PDB entry 6ZCV | X-ray diffraction, 1.70 A resolution | chain A

== Chain A ==
Name: Quinoprotein ethanol dehydrogenase
From: Pseudomonas putida KT2440
Notes: EC 1.1.2.8
UniProt: Q88JH0 (Q88JH0_PSEPK); residue numbers follow UniProt; this construct covers 1-595
Chain sequence (601 residues; row label = number of the first residue in the row):
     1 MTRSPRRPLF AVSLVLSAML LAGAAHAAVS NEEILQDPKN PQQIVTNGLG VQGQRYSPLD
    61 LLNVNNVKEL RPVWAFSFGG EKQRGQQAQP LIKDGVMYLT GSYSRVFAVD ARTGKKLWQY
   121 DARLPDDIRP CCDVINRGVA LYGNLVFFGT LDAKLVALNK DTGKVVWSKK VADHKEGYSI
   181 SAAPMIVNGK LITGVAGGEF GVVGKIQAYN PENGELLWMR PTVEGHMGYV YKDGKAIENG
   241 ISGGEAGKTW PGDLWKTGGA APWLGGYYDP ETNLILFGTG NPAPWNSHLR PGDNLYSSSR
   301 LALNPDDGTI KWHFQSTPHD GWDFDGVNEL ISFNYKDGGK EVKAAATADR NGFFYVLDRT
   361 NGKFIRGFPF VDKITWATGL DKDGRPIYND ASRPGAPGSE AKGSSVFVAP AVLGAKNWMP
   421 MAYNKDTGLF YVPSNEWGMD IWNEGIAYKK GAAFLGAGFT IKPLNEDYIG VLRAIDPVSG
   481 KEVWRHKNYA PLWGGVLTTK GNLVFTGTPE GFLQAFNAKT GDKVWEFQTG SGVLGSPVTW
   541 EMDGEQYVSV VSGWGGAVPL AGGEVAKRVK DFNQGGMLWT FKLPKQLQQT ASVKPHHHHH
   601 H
Disordered / not traced: 1-27, 590-601
Differences from the reference sequence: engineered mutation Val412 (Phe in Q88JH0), Ala561 (Trp in Q88JH0); expression tag (596-601)
Disulfide bonds: Cys131-Cys132
UniProt features mapped onto this chain:
  - active site: Asp323 (Proton acceptor)
  - binding site (pyrroloquinoline quinone): Gln87, Arg137, Ser181, Gly197, Gly198, Trp263, Arg350, Asn417, Trp493, Ala557
  - binding site (Pr(3+)): Glu199, Asn281, Asp323, Asp325

== Overview ==
UniProt lists active-site residue Asp323, 10 pyrroloquinoline quinone-binding residues and 4 Pr3+-binding
residues.
Chain A is Quinoprotein ethanol dehydrogenase (Pseudomonas putida KT2440); the structure, Crystal structure of
lanthanide-dependent alcohol dehydrogenase PedH from Pseudomonas putida KT2440, was determined by X-ray
diffraction together with 6ZCW from the same study.
